7MDU - chains A and L of the 6 polymer chains in the assembly; structure by electron microscopy, 3.30 A resolution.

[Chain A]
Protein: Surface protein gp120
Source organism: Human immunodeficiency virus 1
UniProt: Q2N0S6 (Q2N0S6_9HIV1); the construct lacks a stretch of the UniProt sequence and is renumbered around it, so the offset changes along the chain: 31-144 = UniProt 30-143; 153-184 = UniProt 144-175; 188-309 = UniProt 187-308; 312-323 = UniProt 309-320; 2 more segments
Sequence (513 residues; row label = number of the first residue in the row; note: 14 numbers in that range are skipped by the numbering (no residue carries them; nothing is unmodelled there); a row labelled like 184A-184K holds insertion residues (184A, then the next letters in order); numbers below 1 keep their minus sign (Met-1 is residue -1)):
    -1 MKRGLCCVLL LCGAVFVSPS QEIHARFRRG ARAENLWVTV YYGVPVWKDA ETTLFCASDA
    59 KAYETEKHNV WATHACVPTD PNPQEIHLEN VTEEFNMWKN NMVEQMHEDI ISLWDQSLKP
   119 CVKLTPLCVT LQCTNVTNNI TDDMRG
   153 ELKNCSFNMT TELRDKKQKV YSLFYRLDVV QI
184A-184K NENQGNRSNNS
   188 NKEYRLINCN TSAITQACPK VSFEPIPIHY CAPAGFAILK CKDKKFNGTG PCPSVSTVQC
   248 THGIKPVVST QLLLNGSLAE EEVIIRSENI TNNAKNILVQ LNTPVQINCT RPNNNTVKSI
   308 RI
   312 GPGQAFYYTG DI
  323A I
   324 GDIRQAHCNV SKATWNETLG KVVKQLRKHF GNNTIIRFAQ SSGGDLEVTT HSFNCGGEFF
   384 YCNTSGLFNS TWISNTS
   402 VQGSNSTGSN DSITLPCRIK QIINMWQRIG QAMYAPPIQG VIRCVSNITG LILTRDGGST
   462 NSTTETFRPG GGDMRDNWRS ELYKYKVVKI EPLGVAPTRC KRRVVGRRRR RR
Unresolved in the structure: -1 to 32, 58-65, 184A-184K, 402-409, 507-513
Cystine bridges: Cys54-Cys74, Cys119-Cys205, Cys126-Cys196, Cys131-Cys157, Cys218-Cys247, Cys228-Cys239, Cys296-Cys331, Cys378-Cys445, Cys385-Cys418
Covalently attached groups: N-acetylglucosamine (NAG) linked to Asn88, Asn133, Asn137, Asn156, Asn160, Asn197, Asn234, Asn262, Asn276, Asn295, Asn301, Asn332, Asn339, Asn355, Asn386, Asn392, Asn398, Asn448
Construct notes: initiating methionine (-1); expression tag (0-30, 512-513); conflict Glu106 (Thr105 in Q2N0S6), Ile271 (Met270 in Q2N0S6), Leu288 (Phe287 in Q2N0S6), Val304 (Arg303 in Q2N0S6), Tyr319 (Ala316 in Q2N0S6), Asn332 (Thr330 in Q2N0S6), Gln363 (Asn361 in Q2N0S6), Cys501 (Ala498 in Q2N0S6), Arg509 (Glu506 in Q2N0S6), Arg510 (Lys507 in Q2N0S6)

[Chain L]
Protein: Rh.33104 mAb.1 Light Chain
Source organism: Macaca mulatta
Sequence (106 residues; row label = number of the first residue in the row):
     1 DIQMTQSPSS LSASVGDTVT TTCRASQDIS NDLAWYQQKP GKAPKPLLYY ASNLESGVPS
    61 MFSGSGSGTD FTLTISSLQP EDFASYFCQQ YNSYPRTFGQ GTKVEF
Unresolved in the structure: 106
Cystine bridges: Cys23-Cys88
Residues lining bound ligands: N-acetylglucosamine (NAG; 2-acetamido-2-deoxy-beta-D-glucopyranose): Leu54, Val58, Pro59, Ser60

[Interface between chain A and chain L]
Residue-residue contacts (22):
  Glu268(A) - Tyr94(L)  hydrogen bond
  Glu268(A) - Arg96(L)  salt bridge
  Lys347(A) - Tyr49(L)
  Lys347(A) - Tyr50(L)
  Gln348(A) - Tyr50(L)
  Arg350(A) - Asn53(L)  hydrogen bond (backbone-side chain)
  Lys351(A) - Ser30(L)
  Lys351(A) - Asn31(L)
  Lys351(A) - Asp32(L)  salt bridge
  Lys351(A) - Tyr50(L)
  Gly354(A) - Ser52(L)
  Gly354(A) - Asn53(L)
  Asn355(A) - Ser52(L)  hydrogen bond (backbone-side chain)
  Asn355(A) - Asn53(L)  hydrogen bond (backbone-side chain)
  Asn356(A) - Ser52(L)
  Asn356(A) - Asn53(L)  hydrogen bond (backbone-side chain)
  Asn356(A) - Leu54(L)  hydrogen bond (side chain-backbone)
  Ser397(A) - Leu54(L)
  Ser397(A) - Glu55(L)
  Ser397(A) - Ser56(L)
  Asn398(A) - Gly57(L)
  Thr399(A) - Ser56(L)  hydrogen bond (backbone-side chain)
Interface residues without a listed pair, chain A (12 interface residues in all): Lys232
Interface residues without a listed pair, chain L (14 interface residues in all): Val58

[Overview]
12 residues of chain A and 14 residues of chain L are in contact, with 7 hydrogen bonds and 2 salt bridges.
Polar pairs include Glu268(A)-Arg96(L), Lys351(A)-Asp32(L) and Glu268(A)-Tyr94(L). Chain L binds
N-acetylglucosamine.
Chain A is Surface protein gp120 (Human immunodeficiency virus 1) and chain L is Rh.33104 mAb.1 Light Chain
(Macaca mulatta); the structure, BG505 SOSIP MD39 in complex with the monoclonal antibodies Rh.33104 mAb.1 and
RM20A3, was determined by electron microscopy together with 7MDT and 7MEP from the same study.
